PDB entry 7PWG | electron microscopy, 2.75 A resolution | chains 1 and O of the 44 polymer chains in the assembly

# Chain 1
Molecule: rRNA 28S
Source organism: Giardia lamblia ATCC 50803
Sequence (2707 nucleotides; numbered 1 to 2707; the number before each row is that of its first residue):
     1 GCGCGGCCCG AGGCGGCGGG GGCGACGGGC GGAACUUAAG CAUAUCAGUA CGCCCCGGAG
    61 GAGAAACCAA CCGGGAUUCC CCGUAGCGGC GAGCGACGCG GGAGGAGCCC GCCCCGAAGG
   121 CGCGCUGUGG GGCGCAGGCG CAGGCCCGCC GCGAGGGGGC CCGAGGGCCC CGCCCGAGAG
   181 GGUGCAAGCC CCGUACGGCG GCCGCCGGGC CUGCGCGGCG AGUAGCGCUG CUUGAGCGUG
   241 CAGCGCGAAG GGAGGCGCGG CCCUUCCAAG GCUAAAUACG CCCCGGGACC GAUAGCGGAC
   301 CAAGUAGCGC GAGCGAACGG UGAAAAGGAC GCCCUGCGGC CGCUCAAAAG ACCUGAACCC
   361 GGCCGGCCGC CGGCCCGCCG GCCCCGUCUC GAXACXCGGA CCGAGGAGCC ACGCGCCGCG
   421 GCGAGCCCGA GGGAGCCCCC GCGGCGGAGC GAGCGCGAGA CGCCCCGGGC CCGCCGCGCC
   481 CCUGCGGGCG UGCGCGGGCC GAGCCGCGGC GCGUGGGCCC GAXAGGCGGU GAUCUAUGCC
   541 CGGCGAGGGC GAGGCCGGGC GAAAGCCUGG UGGAGGCCCG CCGCGGUGCU GACGCGCAGA
   601 UCGCUCGUCG GAGCCGGGCA UGGGGGCGAA AGACUCAUCG AACCGCCUGG UAGCUGGUUG
   661 CCUCCGAAAU GUCUCCCAGG ACAGCCGCCG CCCCGCAGUU GCGGCCCGUA GAGCGCUGGC
   721 CGGCGGGAGC GGGGGGCCUG CCCCUCGCCC GCCCCCCAAA CUCCGAAGGG CCGCGCCGCC
   781 CCGCCGCUGG CCUGGGCGGG GCGGGCGAAU GCGGGCGGCG CGUGGGCCCC UCCUGGUAAG
   841 CAGGACGGGC GAGGCGGGAC GAUCCGGACG CCGGGCCAGG GUGCGCCGCC GGGGCCCGCG
   901 GAACGGCGUC GGCCGGUCCC GACAGCUGGA AGGUGGCCCC AGAAGUCGGC AUCCUCCAGG
   961 GAGUGUGUAA CAACCCACCA GCCGAAUCGG CCGGCCCGGA AAAUGGAGCG CGCCGGAGCC
  1021 CCGGACCCGC GCCCGGCCGC CGCGCGCGGC GGGUAGGAGG CCGCAGAGGC CCCGGGGGCG
  1081 AAGGCGGCGC GCAGGCCCCG CCGGACCGGC CUCUGGUGCA GAUCUCGGCA GCAGUAGCCG
  1141 CUACUCCGCG CCCCGGAGGA CUGAGGGGGA GACGGGUUCC GCGGCGCCUG CAUCUGGCCG
  1201 CGGGUGACUC GGGCCUAAGC GGCGGGUGAA GACCGGGAAG GGGCGUGCCC GCCCGUCGAA
  1261 CGGGGAGCCG GCGGAGACUC CGGCAGGCGC GGCCCCCGCG GAGACGCCCG CCCCCCGGCG
  1321 ACGCGCACGG GGACCGCGGC GGGCGGCGCC CCGGCCCGCG AACGCCCCGC AGCCCCCGGA
  1381 CGCCUUGCGC GGAGAGGGGG GCCCGGGGGC GGACCCCGCG CGUCCCCGGC CGCCCCUGAA
  1441 AAGCCGGGGG GCGCCGGCCG CGCGCCGUAC CGACCGCAGC AGGACUCCGG GGUCAGCAGC
  1501 CUCUAGCGCG GGAGCGAACG CGGCUCAGGG AAGUCGGCAA GCCGGCUCCG UAACCUCGGG
  1561 AAAAGGAGUG GCUCUGACGG CGCGCCGGGU CAGAACUGGA ACGGACGCGG GGAUCCCGAC
  1621 UGUUUACUAG AAACACAGCG UCGCGAGGGC CGCACCCGGC GCUGGCGCGA CGUGAUUUCU
  1681 GCCCAGUGCC ACGACCGUCA CCGUGAAGCG AUCCGCCGAA GCCCUGGUAA ACGGCGGGAG
  1741 UAACUAUGAC UCUCUUAAGG UAGCXAAXUG CCUCGUCGGG CAAUUUCCGA CGUGCAUGAA
  1801 UGGACCAACG AGGAUCCCAC UGUCCCGAGC CGCGCCUCCG CGAGCCUCCA GCCUCGGGAA
  1861 CGGGCGAGGG CCGGCCAGCG GGGCAAGAAG ACCCUUUUGA GCUUGACUCC AGCCCGGGCC
  1921 UGUGGGGCGG GGCGGCCGGC GCAGCGCACA GGGGAGGCCG CGCCCCUGAG ACACCCUGAC
  1981 GGCCGCCGCC GCCCCGCUCA CCCGGUCGCG CGGGGACCCG CCCGGGCGGG GAGUUCGGCU
  2041 GGGGCGGCGC GCCUGCUACA CCGGACCGCA GGCGUCCCAC GGCGGGCUCA GCGAGGACGG
  2101 AGACCUCCCG CGGAGCAGAA GGGCACAAGC CCGCCCGACC CGCGCCCCCC GUGCCGGCGC
  2161 GGGCCGCGAA AGCGGGGCCU ACCGAUCCUU CGCCGCCCCG GCCGCGGGCG CGGAGGUGGC
  2221 AGAAAAGUUA CCACAGGGAU AACUGGCUUG UGGCCGCCGA GCGCCCGCAG CGACGCGGCU
  2281 UUUUGAUCCU UXGAUGUCGG CUCUUCCUAC CGUCCGCGCG CACCGGCGCG GAAGCGUCGG
  2341 AUUGUUCACC CGUUCAAGGG AUCGUGAGCU GGGUUUAGAC CGUCGUGAGA CAGGUUAGUU
  2401 UUACCCUACU GGCCCCGGGG CCAGAGCACG GCGGGCCAGU ACGAGAGGAA CGCCCGCCGC
  2461 GGGCGCCCAG CCCCGCGGUU GCCCGCCGGG GCAGGACCGC GCGCCCGGGC CCGGGGGCCU
  2521 GGCGCUGCCG CCUCUAAAGC GCCACCCCCC CCUCCGGCCC CGCCGGGCCC GCGCCCCAGC
  2581 CCCGUGCCCC CUGCCCGAGG CGGCCCCCGC CCGGGAGGAC CACCCGGCGC GGCGCCCCUG
  2641 UACGGCGCAG GGCCUGCGAU CGCGUUCGCC CGGGGGGCGC GCCGGGCGGG CGCGCGGCCC
  2701 ACUUGCU
Disordered / not traced: 1-3, 132-146, 202-217, 335-337, 368, 434-436, 694, 727-748, 786, 897-899, 916-987, 1139, 1293-1297, 1308-1309, 1414-1415, 1453-1457, 1479, 1580-1586, 1692, 1743-1745, 1793, 1933-1988, 2099-2103, 2392, 2444, 2565-2566, 2648, 2654-2661, 2684-2685, 2695-2707
Modified residues: OMU (o2'-methyluridine 5'-monophosphate) at position 49, OMG (o2'-methylguanosine-5'-monophosphate) at position 313, OMG (o2'-methylguanosine-5'-monophosphate) at position 386, A2M (2'-O-methyladenosine 5'-(dihydrogen phosphate)) at position 393, A2M (2'-O-methyladenosine 5'-(dihydrogen phosphate)) at position 396, A2M (2'-O-methyladenosine 5'-(dihydrogen phosphate)) at position 523, OMG (o2'-methylguanosine-5'-monophosphate) at position 624, OMG (o2'-methylguanosine-5'-monophosphate) at position 1121, OMG (o2'-methylguanosine-5'-monophosphate) at position 1204, OMG (o2'-methylguanosine-5'-monophosphate) at position 1520, OMC (o2'-methylycytidine-5'-monophosphate) at position 1684, 5MC (5-methylcytidine-5'-monophosphate) at position 1765, A2M (2'-O-methyladenosine 5'-(dihydrogen phosphate)) at position 1768, OMG (o2'-methylguanosine-5'-monophosphate) at position 1775, OMC (o2'-methylycytidine-5'-monophosphate) at position 1824, OMG (o2'-methylguanosine-5'-monophosphate) at position 1882, OMU (o2'-methyluridine 5'-monophosphate) at position 1896, OMU (o2'-methyluridine 5'-monophosphate) at position 1897, OMU (o2'-methyluridine 5'-monophosphate) at position 1908, OMG (o2'-methylguanosine-5'-monophosphate) at position 2042, OMG (o2'-methylguanosine-5'-monophosphate) at position 2074, OMG (o2'-methylguanosine-5'-monophosphate) at position 2237, 5MC (5-methylcytidine-5'-monophosphate) at position 2292, OMC (o2'-methylycytidine-5'-monophosphate) at position 2380
Bound ions: K+ site 1: A33, OMU_49; K+ site 2 near A34 (its only coordinating residue here); K+ site 3: C35, C46; K+ site 4: U37, A42; K+ site 5 near A38 (its only coordinating residue here); K+ site 6: A38, A39, G89, G91 (together with triethylene glycol); Mg2+ site 1: G40, C41; Mg2+ site 2: C41, G1899; K+ site 7: C41, A42; K+ site 8: A42, U43; K+ site 9: U43, A44, U45; K+ site 10: U43, A44, G88, G91; 153 more K+ sites not listed; 86 more Mg2+ sites not listed

# Chain O
Protein: Ribosomal protein L13a
Source organism: Giardia lamblia ATCC 50803
UniProtKB: A8BU75 (A8BU75_GIAIC); numbering as in UniProt (aligned over 1-197)
Chain sequence (197 residues; each row starts with the number of its first residue):
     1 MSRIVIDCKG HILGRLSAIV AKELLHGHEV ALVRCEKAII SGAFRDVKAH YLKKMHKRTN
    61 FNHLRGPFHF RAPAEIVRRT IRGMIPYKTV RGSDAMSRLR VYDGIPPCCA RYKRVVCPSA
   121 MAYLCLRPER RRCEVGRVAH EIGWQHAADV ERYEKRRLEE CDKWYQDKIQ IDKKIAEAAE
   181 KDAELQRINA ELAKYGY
Disordered / not traced: 196-197

# Chain 1 / chain O interface
Pairs across the interface (120):
  C378(1) - Val90(O)  sugar contact
  C379(1) - Thr89(O)  phosphate contact
  C379(1) - Val90(O)  hydrogen bond to the phosphate
  C379(1) - Arg91(O)  hydrogen bond to the phosphate
  G883(1) - Ala18(O)  sugar contact
  G883(1) - Met84(O)  base contact
  C884(1) - Ala18(O)  sugar contact
  C884(1) - Ala21(O)  sugar contact
  C884(1) - Lys22(O)  phosphate contact
  C884(1) - Met84(O)  hydrogen bond to the sugar
  G885(1) - Lys22(O)  salt bridge to the phosphate
  G885(1) - Met84(O)  sugar contact
  G885(1) - Ile85(O)  sugar contact
  G885(1) - Pro86(O)  phosphate contact
  C886(1) - Pro86(O)  phosphate contact
  C886(1) - Arg91(O)  salt bridge to the phosphate
  C887(1) - Lys22(O)  salt bridge to the phosphate
  C896(1) - Arg127(O)  base contact
  U1004(1) - Asn60(O)  hydrogen bond to the phosphate
  G1005(1) - His56(O)  sugar contact
  G1005(1) - Lys57(O)  phosphate contact
  G1005(1) - Arg58(O)  hydrogen bond to the sugar
  G1005(1) - Thr59(O)  base contact
  G1005(1) - Asn60(O)  hydrogen bond to the phosphate
  G1006(1) - His56(O)  salt bridge to the phosphate
  G1006(1) - Lys57(O)  hydrogen bond to the base
  G1010(1) - Gly83(O)  hydrogen bond to the base
  C1011(1) - Thr80(O)  hydrogen bond to the sugar
  C1011(1) - Gly83(O)  sugar contact
  C1011(1) - Met84(O)  base contact
  G1012(1) - Gly14(O)  hydrogen bond to the phosphate
  G1012(1) - Lys54(O)  salt bridge to the phosphate
  G1012(1) - Thr80(O)  hydrogen bond to the phosphate
  C1013(1) - Ile12(O)  phosphate contact
  C1013(1) - Leu13(O)  phosphate contact
  C1013(1) - Gly14(O)  hydrogen bond to the phosphate
  C1013(1) - Arg15(O)  hydrogen bond to the sugar
  C1014(1) - Arg15(O)  salt bridge to the phosphate
  C1014(1) - Ser41(O)  hydrogen bond to the phosphate
  C1014(1) - Leu126(O)  phosphate contact
  C1014(1) - Arg130(O)  sugar contact
  G1015(1) - Leu124(O)  hydrogen bond to the base
  G1015(1) - Cys125(O)  hydrogen bond to the base
  G1015(1) - Leu126(O)  phosphate contact
  G1015(1) - Arg127(O)  hydrogen bond to the phosphate
  G1015(1) - Pro128(O)  base contact
  G1016(1) - Arg15(O)  phosphate contact
  A1017(1) - Gly14(O)  hydrogen bond to the base
  A1017(1) - Arg15(O)  salt bridge to the phosphate
  C1852(1) - Arg65(O)  hydrogen bond to the sugar
  G1869(1) - Gly66(O)  sugar contact
  G1869(1) - Pro67(O)  sugar contact
  G1869(1) - Arg82(O)  salt bridge to the phosphate
  G1869(1) - Tyr87(O)  hydrogen bond to the phosphate
  G1870(1) - Arg65(O)  hydrogen bond to the sugar
  G1870(1) - Gly66(O)  phosphate contact
  G1870(1) - Pro67(O)  phosphate contact
  G1870(1) - Phe68(O)  hydrogen bond to the phosphate
  G1870(1) - Arg79(O)  salt bridge to the phosphate
  G1870(1) - Arg82(O)  salt bridge to the phosphate
  G1870(1) - Lys88(O)  hydrogen bond to the base
  C1871(1) - Phe68(O)  phosphate contact
  C1871(1) - Lys88(O)  base contact
  U2305(1) - Asn60(O)  sugar contact
  A2408(1) - Phe61(O)  phosphate contact
  A2408(1) - Arg65(O)  salt bridge to the phosphate
  C2409(1) - Phe61(O)  phosphate contact
  C2409(1) - Asn62(O)  hydrogen bond to the phosphate
  C2409(1) - Arg65(O)  salt bridge to the phosphate
  A2423(1) - Phe70(O)  sugar contact
  A2423(1) - His146(O)  salt bridge to the phosphate
  G2424(1) - Phe68(O)  sugar contact
  G2424(1) - Phe70(O)  phosphate contact
  G2424(1) - Arg71(O)  hydrogen bond to the phosphate
  A2425(1) - Arg58(O)  salt bridge to the phosphate
  A2425(1) - His63(O)  phosphate contact
  A2425(1) - Leu64(O)  sugar contact
  A2425(1) - Phe68(O)  phosphate contact
  A2425(1) - His69(O)  hydrogen bond to the phosphate
  A2425(1) - Arg71(O)  salt bridge to the phosphate
  G2426(1) - Arg58(O)  salt bridge to the phosphate
  G2426(1) - His63(O)  salt bridge to the phosphate
  C2518(1) - Lys48(O)  hydrogen bond to the sugar
  C2518(1) - Glu141(O)  hydrogen bond to the sugar
  C2519(1) - Arg137(O)  salt bridge to the phosphate
  A2538(1) - Arg131(O)  salt bridge to the phosphate
  G2539(1) - Arg131(O)  salt bridge to the phosphate
  C2548(1) - Glu141(O)  hydrogen bond to the sugar
  C2548(1) - Ile142(O)  sugar contact
  C2549(1) - Arg71(O)  salt bridge to the phosphate
  C2549(1) - Gly143(O)  sugar contact
  C2549(1) - Gln145(O)  hydrogen bond to the phosphate
  C2550(1) - Gln145(O)  phosphate contact
  G2573(1) - Ser2(O)  hydrogen bond to the base
  G2573(1) - Arg3(O)  hydrogen bond to the base
  G2573(1) - Val5(O)  base contact
  G2573(1) - Arg111(O)  hydrogen bond to the sugar
  G2573(1) - Tyr112(O)  base contact
  G2573(1) - Lys113(O)  hydrogen bond to the base
  C2574(1) - Ala110(O)  sugar contact
  C2574(1) - Arg111(O)  sugar contact
  C2574(1) - Tyr112(O)  sugar contact
  C2574(1) - Arg114(O)  sugar contact
  C2574(1) - Cys161(O)  base contact
  C2574(1) - Trp164(O)  stacking on the base
  C2575(1) - Lys113(O)  salt bridge to the phosphate
  C2575(1) - Cys161(O)  hydrogen bond to the sugar
  C2575(1) - Trp164(O)  phosphate contact
  C2575(1) - Tyr165(O)  stacking on the base
  C2575(1) - Lys168(O)  salt bridge to the phosphate
  C2576(1) - Arg114(O)  salt bridge to the phosphate
  C2577(1) - Lys9(O)  salt bridge to the phosphate
  C2577(1) - Arg34(O)  salt bridge to the phosphate
  A2578(1) - Lys9(O)  salt bridge to the phosphate
  G2579(1) - Tyr123(O)  stacking on the base
  U2592(1) - Met1(O)  hydrogen bond to the sugar
  U2592(1) - Ser2(O)  base contact
  C2601(1) - Arg111(O)  hydrogen bond to the sugar
  G2602(1) - Pro107(O)  sugar contact
  G2602(1) - Cys108(O)  sugar contact
Other interface residues (no listed pair), chain 1 (53 interface residues in all): C1853, G2517, U2520, C2547, G2600, G2603
Other interface residues (no listed pair), chain O (75 interface residues in all): Leu25, Phe44, Arg45, Leu52, His140, Leu158

# In short
The interface between chain 1 and chain O involves 53 residues on one side and 75 on the other, with 37
hydrogen bonds, 27 salt bridges and 3 aromatic stacking contacts. Polar contacts include G1006(1)-Lys57(O),
G1010(1)-Gly83(O) and G1015(1)-Leu124(O). A33(1) and OMU_49(1) coordinate K+ site 1.
Chain 1 is rRNA 28S and chain O is Ribosomal protein L13a, both from Giardia lamblia ATCC 50803; the
structure, Cryo-EM structure of large subunit of Giardia lamblia ribosome at 2.7 A resolution, was determined
by electron microscopy.
